6UEN - chains B and E of the 5 polymer chains in the assembly; structure by electron microscopy, 3.67 A resolution.

Chain B (and E):
Protein: the phosphoprotein (P) of human respiratory syncytial virus
Source organism: Human respiratory syncytial virus
Notes: chain E of this document is another copy of the same molecule, construct and numbering; everything in this record applies to it too
Reference sequence: G3C7Q7 (G3C7Q7_HRSV); numbering as in UniProt (aligned over 1-241)
Sequence (241 residues; each row starts with the number of its first residue):
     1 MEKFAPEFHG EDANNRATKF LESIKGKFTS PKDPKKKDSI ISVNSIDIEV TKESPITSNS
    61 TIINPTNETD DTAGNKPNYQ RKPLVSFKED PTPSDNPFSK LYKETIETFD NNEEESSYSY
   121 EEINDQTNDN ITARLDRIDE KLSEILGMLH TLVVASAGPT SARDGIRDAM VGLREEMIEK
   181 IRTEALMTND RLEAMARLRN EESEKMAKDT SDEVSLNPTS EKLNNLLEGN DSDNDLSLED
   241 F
Not modelled in the structure: 1-127, 188-241 (chain E: 1-127)

How chain B and chain E interact:
Pairs across the interface (14):
  Arg134(B) - Thr132(E)
  Arg134(B) - Leu135(E)
  Ile138(B) - Leu135(E)  hydrophobic
  Ile138(B) - Asp139(E)
  Ile138(B) - Leu142(E)  hydrophobic
  Lys141(B) - Leu142(E)
  Lys141(B) - Ser143(E)
  Lys141(B) - Leu146(E)
  Ile145(B) - Leu146(E)  hydrophobic
  Ile145(B) - Leu149(E)  hydrophobic
  Met148(B) - His150(E)
  Thr160(B) - Arg167(E)
  Thr160(B) - Asp168(E)  hydrogen bond
  Arg163(B) - Ile166(E)
Interface residues without a listed pair, chain B (10 interface residues in all): Leu142, Glu144, Pro159
Interface residues without a listed pair, chain E (14 interface residues in all): Ile138, Ile145, Ala157

Summary:
The interface between chain B and chain E involves 10 residues on one side and 14 on the other, with 1
hydrogen bond. Its one hydrogen-bonded contact is Thr160(B)-Asp168(E).
Both chains are the phosphoprotein (P) of human respiratory syncytial virus (Human respiratory syncytial
virus). Entry 6UEN (Cryo-EM structure of the respiratory syncytial virus RNA polymerase) was determined by
electron microscopy.
